PDB entry 7Y26 | electron microscopy, 3.30 A resolution | chains A and F of the 6 polymer chains in the assembly

Chain A:
Molecule: Guanine nucleotide-binding protein G(I)/G(S)/G(T) subunit beta-1
Source organism: Homo sapiens
Reference sequence: P62873 (GBB1_HUMAN); residues 3-340 here = UniProt positions 3-340
Sequence (338 residues; numbered 3 to 340; the number before each row is that of its first residue):
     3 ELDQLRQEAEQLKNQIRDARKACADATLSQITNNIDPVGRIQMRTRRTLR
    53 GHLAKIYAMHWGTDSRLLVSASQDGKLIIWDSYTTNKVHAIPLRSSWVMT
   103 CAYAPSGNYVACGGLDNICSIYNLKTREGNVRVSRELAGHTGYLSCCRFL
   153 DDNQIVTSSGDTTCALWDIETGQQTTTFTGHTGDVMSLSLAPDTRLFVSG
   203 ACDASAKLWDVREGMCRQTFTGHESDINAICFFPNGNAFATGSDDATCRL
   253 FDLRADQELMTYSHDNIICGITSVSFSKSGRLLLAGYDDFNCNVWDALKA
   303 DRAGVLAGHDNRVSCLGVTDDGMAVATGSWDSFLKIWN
UniProt features mapped onto this chain:
  - modified residue: His266 (Phosphohistidine)

Chain F:
Molecule: Guanine nucleotide-binding protein G(I)/G(S)/G(O) subunit gamma-2
Source organism: Homo sapiens
Reference sequence: P59768 (GBG2_HUMAN); numbering as in UniProt (aligned over 1-71)
Sequence (71 residues; numbered 1 to 71; the number before each row is that of its first residue):
     1 MASNNTASIAQARKLVEQLKMEANIDRIKVSKAAADLMAYCEAHAKEDPL
    51 LTPVPASENPFREKKFFSAIL
Not modelled in the structure: 1-10, 63-71
Differences from the reference sequence: engineered mutation Ser68 (Cys in P59768)
UniProt features mapped onto this chain:
  - modified residue: Ala2 (N-acetylalanine)

Chain A / chain F interface:
Residue-residue contacts (25):
  Arg22(A) with Arg27(F)
  Cys25(A) with Arg27(F); Val30(F)
  Ala28(A) with Val30(F)
  Leu30(A) with Ala34(F), hydrophobic
  Arg49(A) with Phe61(F), hydrogen bond (side chain-backbone)
  Tyr85(A) with Pro60(F), hydrophobic; Phe61(F), hydrophobic
  Gln220(A) with Ile25(F)
  Arg256(A) with Asp26(F); Arg27(F); Ile28(F)
  Ala257(A) with Arg27(F), hydrogen bond (backbone-side chain)
  Asp258(A) with Ile25(F); Arg27(F), salt bridge
  Ser279(A) with Asp48(F)
  Lys280(A) with Asp48(F)
  Ser281(A) with Asp48(F)
  Arg283(A) with Cys41(F)
  Gly324(A) with Pro49(F); Leu50(F)
  Met325(A) with Glu58(F); Pro60(F)
  Asn340(A) with Leu50(F); Asn59(F), hydrogen bond
Other interface residues (no listed pair), chain A (34 interface residues in all): Leu7, Ala21, Ala26, Asp27, Ile33, Ser84, Arg219, Phe235, Pro236, Asn237, Asp254, Gln259, Gly282, Leu284, Asp323, Ala326, Ile338
Other interface residues (no listed pair), chain F (22 interface residues in all): Ala12, Glu22, Ser31, Ala33, Leu37, Tyr40, His44, Leu51

Overview:
34 residues of chain A and 22 residues of chain F are in contact; the contacts include 3 hydrogen bonds and 1
salt bridge. Polar pairs include Asp258(A)-Arg27(F), Arg49(A)-Phe61(F) and Ala257(A)-Arg27(F).
Here chain A is Guanine nucleotide-binding protein G(I)/G(S)/G(T) subunit beta-1 and chain F is Guanine
nucleotide-binding protein G(I)/G(S)/G(O) subunit gamma-2, both from Homo sapiens. Entry 7Y26 (Cryo-EM
structure of the octreotide-bound SSTR2-miniGq-scFv16 complex) was determined by electron microscopy (same
publication as 7Y24 and 7Y27).
